PDB entry 7PER | electron microscopy, 35.00 A resolution (very low resolution: no residue pairs are listed; an interface is given only as per-side residue counts) | chains F and D of the 24 polymer chains in the assembly

[Chain F]
Protein: Nucleoporin p54
From: Homo sapiens
Reference sequence: Q7Z3B4 (NUP54_HUMAN); numbering as in UniProt (aligned over 1-507)
Sequence (507 residues; row label = number of the first residue in the row):
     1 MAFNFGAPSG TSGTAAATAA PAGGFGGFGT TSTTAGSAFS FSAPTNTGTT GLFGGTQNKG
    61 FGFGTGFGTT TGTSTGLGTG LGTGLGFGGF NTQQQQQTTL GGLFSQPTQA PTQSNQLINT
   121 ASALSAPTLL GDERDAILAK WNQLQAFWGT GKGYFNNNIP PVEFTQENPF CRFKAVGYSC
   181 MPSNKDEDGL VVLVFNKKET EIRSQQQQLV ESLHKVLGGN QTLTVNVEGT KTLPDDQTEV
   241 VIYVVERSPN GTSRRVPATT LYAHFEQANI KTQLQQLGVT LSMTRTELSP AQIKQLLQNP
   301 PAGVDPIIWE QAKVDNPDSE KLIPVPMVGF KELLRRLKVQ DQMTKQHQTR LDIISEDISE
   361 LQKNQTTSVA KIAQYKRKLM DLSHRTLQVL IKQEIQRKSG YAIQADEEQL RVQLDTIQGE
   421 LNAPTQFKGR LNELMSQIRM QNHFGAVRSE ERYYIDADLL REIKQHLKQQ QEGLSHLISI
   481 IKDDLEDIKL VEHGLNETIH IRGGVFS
Not modelled in the structure: 1-127, 160-187, 287-289, 494-507
UniProt features mapped onto this chain:
  - natural variant: Ile-358 (I358S: In DYT37; uncertain significance), Lys-376 (K376E: In DYT37; uncertain significance), Gln-471 (deletion: In DYT37; uncertain significance), Glu-472 (E472K: In DYT37; uncertain significance), Leu-474 (L474F: In DYT37; uncertain significance)

[Chain D]
Protein: Nuclear pore complex protein Nup205
From: Homo sapiens
Reference sequence: Q92621 (NU205_HUMAN); residues 1-2012 here = UniProt positions 1-2012
Sequence (2012 residues; each row starts with the number of its first residue):
     1 MATPLAVNSA ASLWGPYKDI WHKVGNALWR RQPEAVHLLD KILKKHKPDF ISLFKNPPKN
    61 VQQHEKVQKA STEGVAIQGQ QGTRLLPEQL IKEAFILSDL FDIGELAAVE LLLAGEHQQP
   121 HFPGLTRGLV AVLLYWDGKR CIANSLKALI QSRRGKTWTL ELSPELASMT TRFTDELMEQ
   181 GLTYKVLTLV SQIDVNNEFE KLQRERGLGS EKHRKEVSDL IKECRQSLAE SLFAWACQSP
   241 LGKEDTLLLI GHLERVTVEA NGSLDAVNLA LLMALLYCFD ISFIEQSTEE RDDMIHQLPL
   301 LTEKQYIATI HSRLQDSQLW KLPGLQATVR LAWALALRGI SQLPDVTALA EFTEADEAMA
   361 ELAIADNVFL FLMESVVVSE YFYQEEFYIR RVHNLITDFL ALMPMKVKQL RNRADEDARM
   421 IHMSMQMGNE PPISLRRDLE HLMLLIGELY KKNPFHLELA LEYWCPTEPL QTPTIMGSYL
   481 GVAHQRPPQR QVVLSKFVRQ MGDLLPPTIY IPYLKMLQGL ANGPQCAHYC FSLLKVNGSS
   541 HVENIQGAGG SPVSWEHFFH SLMLYHEHLR KDLPSADSVQ YRHLPSRGIT QKEQDGLIAF
   601 LQLTSTIITW SENARLALCE HPQWTPVVVI LGLLQCSIPP VLKAELLKTL AAFGKSPEIA
   661 ASLWQSLEYT QILQTVRIPS QRQAIGIEVE LNEIESRCEE YPLTRAFCQL ISTLVESSFP
   721 SNLGAGLRPP GFDPYLQFLR DSVFLRFRTR AYRRAAEKWE VAEVVLEVFY KLLRDYEPQL
   781 EDFVDQFVEL QGEEIIAYKP PGFSLMYHLL NESPMLELAL SLLEEGVKQL DTYAPFPGKK
   841 HLEKAVQHCL ALLNLTLQKE NLFMDLLRES QLALIVCPLE QLLQGINPRT KKADNVVNIA
   901 RYLYHGNTNP ELAFESAKIL CCISCNSNIQ IKLVGDFTHD QSISQKLMAG FVECLDCEDA
   961 EEFVRLEEGS ELEKKLVAIR HETRIHILNL LITSLECNPP NLALYLLGFE LKKPVSTTNL
  1021 QDPGVLGCPR TCLHAILNIL EKGTEGRTGP VAVRESPQLA ELCYQVIYQL CACSDTSGPT
  1081 MRYLRTSQDF LFSQLQYLPF SNKEYEISML NQMSWLMKTA SIELRVTSLN RQRSHTQRLL
  1141 HLLLDDMPVK PYSDGEGGIE DENRSVSGFL HFDTATKVRR KILNILDSID FSQEIPEPLQ
  1201 LDFFDRAQIE QVIANCEHKN LRGQTVCNVK LLHRVLVAEV NALQGMAAIG QRPLLMEEIS
  1261 TVLQYVVGRN KLLQCLHAKR HALESWRQLV EIILTACPQD LIQAEDRQLI IRDILQDVHD
  1321 KILDDEAAQE LMPVVAGAVF TLTAHLSQAV LTEQKETSVL GPAEAHYAFM LDSCFTSPPP
  1381 EENPLVGFAS IGDSSLYIIL KKLLDFILKT GGGFQRVRTH LYGSLLYYLQ IAQRPDEPDT
  1441 LEAAKKTMWE RLTAPEDVFS KLQRENIAII ESYGAALMEV VCRDACDGHE IGRMLALALL
  1501 DRIVSVDKQQ QWLLYLSNSG YLKVLVDSLV EDDRTLQSLL TPQPPLLKAL YTYESKMAFL
  1561 TRVAKIQQGA LELLRSGVIV RLAQCQVYDM RPETDPQSMF GMRDPPMFIP TPVDRYRQIL
  1621 LPALQLCQVI LTSSMAQHLQ AAGQVLQFLI SHSDTIQAIL RCQDVSAGSL QELALLTGII
  1681 SKAALPGILS ELDVDVNEGS LMELQGHIGR FQRQCLGLLS RFGGSDRLRQ FKFQDDNVEG
  1741 DKVSKKDEIE LAMQQICANV MEYCQSLMLQ SSPTFQHAVC LFTPSLSETV NRDGPRQDTQ
  1801 APVVPYWRLP GLGIIIYLLK QSANDFFSYY DSHRQSVSKL QNVEQLPPDE IKELCQSVMP
  1861 AGVDKISTAQ KYVLARRRLV KVINNRAKLL SLCSFIIETC LFILWRHLEY YLLHCMPTDS
  1921 QDSLFASRTL FKSRRLQDSF ASETNLDFRS GLAIVSQHDL DQLQADAINA FGESLQKKLL
  1981 DIEGLYSKVR SRYSFIQALV RRIRGLLRIS RN
Not modelled in the structure: 1-8, 26-37, 76-81, 120-128, 155-163, 175-180, 257-262, 287-303, 380-383, 421-426, 455-457, 468-492, 538-552, 574-590, 621-624, 640-641, 671, 681-685, 745, 752-753, 784-791, 813, 828-838, 873-875, 889-891, 907-908, 925-1391, 1596-1606, 1693-2012
UniProt features mapped onto this chain:
  - modified residue: Ala-2 (N-acetylalanine), Thr-3 (Phosphothreonine), Ser-575 (Phosphoserine), Ser-1165 (Phosphoserine), Ser-1167 (Phosphoserine), Ser-1939 (Phosphoserine), Ser-1942 (Phosphoserine)
  - natural variant: Phe-1995 (F1995S: In NPHS13)

[Chain F / chain D interface]
At this resolution (35 A) residue pairs are not listed: 15 residues of chain F and 14 of chain D lie at the interface.

[In short]
15 residues of chain F face 14 of chain D across their interface.
Chain F is Nucleoporin p54 and chain D is Nuclear pore complex protein Nup205, both from Homo sapiens; the
structure, Model of the inner ring of the human nuclear pore complex, was determined by electron microscopy,
deposited together with 7PEQ.
